Entry 5NOO (X-ray diffraction, 2.90 A resolution); this record covers chains A and B.

[Chain A (and B)]
Molecule: Thymidylate synthase
Source organism: Caenorhabditis elegans
Notes: EC 2.1.1.45; chain B of this document is another copy of the same molecule, construct and numbering; everything in this record applies to it too
Reference sequence: Q9Y052 (Q9Y052_CAEEL); numbering as in UniProt (aligned over 1-315)
Sequence (315 residues; numbered 1 to 315; the number before each row is that of its first residue):
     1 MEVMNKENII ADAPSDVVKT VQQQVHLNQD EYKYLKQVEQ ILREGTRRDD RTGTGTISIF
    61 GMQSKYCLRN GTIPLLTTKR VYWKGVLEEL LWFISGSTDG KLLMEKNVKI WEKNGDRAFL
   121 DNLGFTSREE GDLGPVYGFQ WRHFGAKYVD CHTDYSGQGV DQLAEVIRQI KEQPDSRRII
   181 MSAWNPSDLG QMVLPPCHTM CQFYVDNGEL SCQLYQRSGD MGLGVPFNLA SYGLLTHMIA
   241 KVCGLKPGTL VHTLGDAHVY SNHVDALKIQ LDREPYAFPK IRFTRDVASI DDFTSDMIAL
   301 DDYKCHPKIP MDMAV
Unresolved in the structure: 1-23, 311-315
Ligand contacts:
  - tomudex (D16): Tyr82, Lys109, Ile110, Asp220, Leu223, Gly224, Phe227, Asn228, Tyr260
  - 2'-deoxyuridine 5'-monophosphate (UMP): Arg51, Tyr137, Pro195, Cys197, His198, Gln216, Arg217, Ser218, Gly219, Asp220, Gly224, Val225, Asn228, His258, Tyr260
Reported in the primary citation:
  - catalytic residues: Cys197
  - binding site for 2'-deoxyuridine 5'-monophosphate: Arg51, Arg177, Arg178, Arg217, Ser218, Asp220, Asn228, His258, Tyr260
  - binding site for tomudex: Asp220, Gly224
  - conformationally variable residues (helix shift, loop rearrangement, side-chain flip): Arg48 to Gly55, Asp116 to Gly131, His198, Ser218 to Gly222, Leu223 to Asn228, Ser261 to Leu271
  - contacts within the chain: His198-Tyr232 (hydrogen bond)

[Interface between chain A and chain B]
Pairs across the interface - 104 pairs, chain A then chain B:
  Thr46(A) with Tyr204(B); Asp206(B), hydrogen bond
  Arg48(A) with Tyr204(B), hydrogen bond; Val205(B), hydrogen bond (side chain-backbone); Asp206(B)
  Asp50(A) with Asp175(B); Arg177(B)
  Arg51(A) with Asp175(B); Arg177(B); Arg178(B)
  Ser58(A) with Tyr204(B), hydrogen bond
  Ile59(A) with Lys65(B)
  Phe60(A) with Lys65(B), hydrogen bond (backbone-side chain); Gln202(B); Tyr204(B), hydrophobic; Ser211(B); Cys212(B); Gln213(B); Val251(B)
  Gly61(A) with Gln63(B); Lys65(B), hydrogen bond (backbone-side chain); Gln213(B); Val251(B)
  Met62(A) with Gln63(B), hydrogen bond (backbone-side chain)
  Gln63(A) with Gly61(B); Met62(B), hydrogen bond (side chain-backbone); Gln63(B); Thr253(B)
  Lys65(A) with Ile59(B); Phe60(B), hydrogen bond (side chain-backbone); Gly61(B), hydrogen bond (side chain-backbone)
  Phe144(A) with Phe144(B), hydrophobic; Asn185(B); Pro186(B); Ser187(B)
  Gly145(A) with Ser187(B)
  Val160(A) with Pro186(B)
  Gln162(A) with Pro186(B)
  Asp175(A) with Asp49(B); Asp50(B); Arg51(B)
  Ser176(A) with Arg51(B)
  Arg177(A) with Asp50(B), salt bridge; Arg51(B); Arg217(B), hydrogen bond (backbone-side chain); Ser218(B), hydrogen bond; Asp256(B); Tyr260(B), hydrogen bond
  Arg178(A) with Arg51(B); Pro195(B); Arg217(B)
  Ile180(A) with Trp184(B); Arg217(B)
  Trp184(A) with Ile180(B)
  Asn185(A) with Phe144(B)
  Pro186(A) with Phe144(B); Val160(B); Gln162(B)
  Ser187(A) with Phe144(B); Gly145(B); Val160(B)
  Pro195(A) with Arg178(B)
  Thr199(A) with Met200(B), hydrogen bond
  Met200(A) with Thr199(B); Met200(B), hydrophobic; Tyr215(B), hydrophobic
  Gln202(A) with Phe60(B); Tyr215(B), hydrogen bond; Arg217(B), hydrogen bond (side chain-backbone); Gly255(B)
  Tyr204(A) with Thr46(B); Arg48(B), hydrogen bond; Ser58(B), hydrogen bond; Phe60(B), hydrophobic; Asp256(B)
  Val205(A) with Arg48(B), hydrogen bond (backbone-side chain)
  Asp206(A) with Thr46(B); Arg48(B)
  Ser211(A) with Phe60(B)
  Cys212(A) with Phe60(B)
  Gln213(A) with Phe60(B); Tyr215(B), hydrogen bond; Thr253(B); Leu254(B), hydrogen bond (side chain-backbone); Gly255(B)
  Tyr215(A) with Gln202(B), hydrogen bond; Gln213(B), hydrogen bond
  Arg217(A) with Arg177(B), hydrogen bond (side chain-backbone); Arg178(B); Ile180(B); Gln202(B), hydrogen bond (backbone-side chain)
  Ser218(A) with Arg177(B), hydrogen bond
  Val251(A) with Phe60(B); Gly61(B)
  Thr253(A) with Gln63(B); Gln213(B); Thr253(B)
  Leu254(A) with Gln213(B), hydrogen bond (backbone-side chain)
  Gly255(A) with Gln202(B); Gln213(B)
  Asp256(A) with Arg177(B); Tyr204(B)
  His258(A) with Arg177(B)
  Tyr260(A) with Arg177(B)
Other interface residues (no listed pair), chain A (47 interface residues in all): Asp49, Thr56, Ser182
Other interface residues (no listed pair), chain B (46 interface residues in all): Thr56, Ser182, His258

[Overview]
47 residues of chain A face 46 of chain B across their interface, with 27 hydrogen bonds and 1 salt bridge.
Among the polar pairs are Arg177(A)-Asp50(B), Thr46(A)-Asp206(B) and Arg48(A)-Tyr204(B). Chain A binds
2'-deoxyuridine 5'-monophosphate and tomudex. From the paper: the catalytic residue Cys197(A); a binding site
for 2'-deoxyuridine 5'-monophosphate at Arg51(A), Arg177(A) and Arg178(A) among others.
Both chains are Thymidylate synthase (Caenorhabditis elegans). Entry 5NOO (Crystal Structure of C.elegans
Thymidylate Synthase in Complex with dUMP and Tomudex) was determined by X-ray diffraction together with 5BY6
and 4IQB from the same study.
